Entry 4NIA (X-ray diffraction, 1.82 A resolution); this record covers chains A and O of the 60 polymer chains in the assembly.

Chain A (and O):
Protein: Coat protein
Source organism: Satellite tobacco mosaic virus
Notes: chain O of this document is another copy of the same molecule, construct and numbering; everything in this record applies to it too
UniProtKB: P17574 (COAT_STMV); numbering as in UniProt (aligned over 1-159)
Chain sequence (159 residues; each row starts with the number of its first residue):
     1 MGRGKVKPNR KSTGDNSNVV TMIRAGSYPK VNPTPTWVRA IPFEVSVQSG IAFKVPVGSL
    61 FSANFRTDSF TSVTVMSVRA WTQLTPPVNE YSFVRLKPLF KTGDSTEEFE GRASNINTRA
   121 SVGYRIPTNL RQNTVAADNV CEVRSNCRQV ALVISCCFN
Unresolved in the structure: 1-15
From the paper describing this entry:
  - binding site for phosphate ion: Asn115, Asn117

How chain A and chain O interact:
Residue-residue contacts (84):
  Asn16(A) with Thr128(O)
  Ser17(A) with Pro127(O); Asn129(O)
  Asn18(A) with Pro127(O); Asn129(O), hydrogen bond (backbone-side chain)
  Val19(A) with Pro127(O)
  Val20(A) with Phe100(O), hydrophobic; Glu107(O); Phe109(O), hydrophobic; Arg125(O); Pro127(O)
  Thr21(A) with Tyr124(O); Arg125(O), hydrogen bond (backbone-backbone)
  Met22(A) with Phe109(O), hydrophobic; Val122(O), hydrophobic; Gly123(O)
  Ile23(A) with Ser77(O); Arg79(O); Val122(O); Gly123(O), hydrogen bond (backbone-backbone); Tyr124(O); Arg125(O)
  Ala25(A) with Ser121(O), hydrogen bond (backbone-side chain); Val122(O)
  Gly26(A) with Trp81(O), hydrogen bond (backbone-side chain); Ser121(O), hydrogen bond (backbone-side chain)
  Ser27(A) with Trp81(O)
  Tyr28(A) with Pro42(O); Trp81(O); Ala151(O), hydrophobic; Val153(O)
  Pro29(A) with Trp81(O)
  Pro33(A) with Arg39(O), hydrogen bond (backbone-side chain); Asn64(O); Phe65(O)
  Thr34(A) with Asn64(O); Arg66(O), hydrogen bond (backbone-side chain)
  Pro35(A) with Arg39(O); Arg66(O), hydrogen bond (backbone-side chain)
  Thr36(A) with Trp37(O)
  Trp37(A) with Thr36(O); Trp37(O), hydrophobic
  Arg39(A) with Pro33(O), hydrogen bond (side chain-backbone); Pro35(O)
  Pro42(A) with Tyr28(O)
  Asn64(A) with Pro33(O); Thr34(O)
  Phe65(A) with Pro33(O)
  Arg66(A) with Thr34(O), hydrogen bond (side chain-backbone); Pro35(O), hydrogen bond (side chain-backbone); Ser69(O), hydrogen bond; Phe70(O)
  Ser69(A) with Arg66(O), hydrogen bond
  Phe70(A) with Arg66(O)
  Ser77(A) with Ile23(O)
  Arg79(A) with Ile23(O)
  Trp81(A) with Gly26(O), hydrogen bond (side chain-backbone); Ser27(O); Tyr28(O); Pro29(O)
  Phe100(A) with Val20(O), hydrophobic
  Glu107(A) with Val20(O)
  Phe109(A) with Val20(O), hydrophobic; Met22(O), hydrophobic
  Ser121(A) with Ala25(O), hydrogen bond (side chain-backbone); Gly26(O), hydrogen bond (side chain-backbone)
  Val122(A) with Met22(O), hydrophobic; Ile23(O); Ala25(O)
  Gly123(A) with Met22(O); Ile23(O), hydrogen bond (backbone-backbone)
  Tyr124(A) with Thr21(O); Ile23(O)
  Arg125(A) with Asn16(O); Val20(O); Thr21(O), hydrogen bond (backbone-backbone)
  Pro127(A) with Ser17(O); Asn18(O); Val19(O); Val20(O)
  Thr128(A) with Asn16(O)
  Asn129(A) with Ser17(O); Asn18(O), hydrogen bond (side chain-backbone)
  Ala151(A) with Tyr28(O), hydrophobic
Other interface residues (no listed pair), chain A (49 interface residues in all): Val31, Asp68, Val78, Pro98, Ser105, Glu110, Arg119, Val153, Asn159
Other interface residues (no listed pair), chain O (50 interface residues in all): Val31, Glu44, Asp68, Val78, Pro98, Ser105, Glu110, Arg119, Asn159

In short:
The interface between chain A and chain O involves 49 residues on one side and 50 on the other, with 20
hydrogen bonds. Polar pairs include Asn18(A)-Asn129(O), Ala25(A)-Ser121(O) and Gly26(A)-Trp81(O). The paper
reports a binding site for phosphate ion at Asn115(A) and Asn117(A).
Chain A and chain O are both Coat protein (Satellite tobacco mosaic virus); the structure, Satellite Tobacco
Mosaic Virus Refined at room temperature to 1.8 A Resolution using NCS Restraints, was determined by X-ray
diffraction (same publication as 4OQ8 and 4OQ9).
